PDB entry 8D8L | electron microscopy, 2.60 A resolution | chains I and a of the 35 polymer chains in the assembly

[Chain I]
Protein: 37S ribosomal protein S9, mitochondrial
Organism: Saccharomyces cerevisiae
UniProt: P38120 (RT09_YEAST); residue numbers follow UniProt; this construct covers 1-278
Amino-acid sequence (278 residues; row label = number of the first residue in the row):
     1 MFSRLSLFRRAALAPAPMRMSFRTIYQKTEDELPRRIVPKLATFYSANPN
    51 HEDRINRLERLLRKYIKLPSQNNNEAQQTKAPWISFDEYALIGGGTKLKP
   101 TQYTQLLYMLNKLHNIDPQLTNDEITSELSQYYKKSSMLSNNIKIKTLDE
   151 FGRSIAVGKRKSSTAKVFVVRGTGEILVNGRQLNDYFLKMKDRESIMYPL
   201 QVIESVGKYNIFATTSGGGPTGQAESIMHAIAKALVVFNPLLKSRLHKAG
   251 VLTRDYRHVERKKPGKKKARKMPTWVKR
Not modelled in the structure: 1-34, 72-80, 135-143, 262-278

[Chain a]
Molecule: 15S ribosomal RNA
Organism: Saccharomyces cerevisiae
Sequence (1713 nucleotides; row label = number of the first residue in the row; numbers below 1 keep their minus sign (U-63 is residue -63)):
   -63 UUUUAUAUAAUAAUAAUAAUAUAUAUAUAUAUAUAUUAUUAUAUUAGUUA
   -13 UAUAAUAAGGAAAAGUAAAAAAUUUAUAAGAAUAUGAUGUUGGUUCAGAU
    37 UAAGCGCUAAAUAAGGACAUGACACAUGCGAAUCAUACGUUUAUUAUUGA
    87 UAAGAUAAUAAAUAUGUGGUGUAAACGUGAGUAAUUUUAUUAGGAAUUAA
   137 UGAACUAUAGAAUAAGCUAAAUACUUAAUAUAUUAUUAUAUAAAAAUAAU
   187 UUAUAUAAUAAAAAGGAUAUAUAUAUAAUAUAUAUUUAUCUAUAGUCAAG
   237 CCAAUAAUGGUUUAGGUAGUAGGUUUAUUAAGAGUUAAACCUAGCCAACG
   287 AUCCAUAAUCGAUAAUGAAAGUUAGAACGAUCACGUUGACUCUGAAAUAU
   337 AGUCAAUAUCUAUAAGAUACAGCAGUGAGGAAUAUUGGACAAUGAUCGAA
   387 AGAUUGAUCCAGUUACUUAUUAGGAUGAUAUAUAAAAAUAUUUUAUUUUA
   437 UUUAUAAAUAUUAAAUAUUUAUAAUAAUAAUAAUAAUAAUAUAUAUAUAU
   487 AAAUUGAUUAAAAAUAAAAUCCAUAAAUAAUUAAAAUAAUGAUAUUAAUU
   537 ACCAUAUAUAUUUUUAUAUGGAUAUAUAUAUUAAUAAUAAUAUUAAUUUU
   587 AUUAUUAUUAAUAAUAUAUUUUAAUAGUCCUGACUAAUAUUUGUGCCAGC
   637 AGUCGCGGUAACACAAAGAGGGCGAGCGUUAAUCAUAAUGGUUUAAAGGA
   687 UCCGUAGAAUGAAUUAUAUAUUAUAAUUUAGAGUUAAUAAAAUAUAAUUA
   737 AAGAAUUAUAAUAGUAAAGAUGAAAUAAUAAUAAUAAUUAUAAGACUAAU
   787 AUAUGUGAAAAUAUUAAUUAAAUAUUAACUGACAUUGAGGGAUUAAAACU
   837 AGAGUAGCGAAACGGAUUCGAUACCCGUGUAGUUCUAGUAGUAAACUAUG
   887 AAUACAAUUAUUUAUAAUAUAUAUUAUAUAUAAAUAAUAAAUGAAAAUGA
   937 AAGUAUUCCACCUGAAGAGUACGUUAGCAAUAAUGAAACUCAAAACAAUA
   987 GACGGUUACAGACUUAAGCAGUGGAGCAUGUUAUUUAAUUCGAUAAUCCA
  1037 CGACUAACCUUACCAUAUUUUGAAUAUUAUAAUAAUUAUUAUAAUUAUUA
  1087 UAUUACAGGCGUUACAUUGUUGUCUUUAGUUCGUGCUGCAAAGUUUUAGA
  1137 UUAAGUUCAUAAACGAACAAAACUCCAUAUAUAUAAUUUUAAUUAUAUAU
  1187 AAUUUUAUAUUAUUUAUUAAUAUAAAGAAAGGAAUUAAGACAAAUCAUAA
  1237 UGAUCCUUAUAAUAUGGGUAAUAGACGUGCUAUAAUAAAAUGAUAAUAAA
  1287 AUUAUAUAAAAUAUAUUUAAUUAUAUUUAAUUAAUAAUAUAAAACAUUUU
  1337 AAUUUUUAAUAUAUUUUUUUAUUAUAUAUUAAUAUGAAUUAUAAUCUGAA
  1387 AUUCGAUUAUAUGAAAAAAGAAUUGCUAGUAAUACGUAAAUUAGUAUGUU
  1437 ACGGUGAAUAUUCUAACUGUUUCGCACUAAUCACUCAUCACGCGUUGAAA
  1487 CAUAUUAUUAUCUUAUUAUUUAUAUAAUAUUUUUUAAUAAAUAUUAAUAA
  1537 UUAUUAAUUUAUAUUUAUUUAUAUCAGAAAUAAUAUGAAUUAAUGCGAAG
  1587 UUGAAAUACAGUUACCGUAGGGGAACCUGCGGUGGGCUUAUAAAUAUCUU
  1637 AAAUAUUCUUACA
Not modelled in the structure: -63 to 12, 86-88, 167-171, 211-213, 421-477, 546-549, 564-599, 705-707, 906-910, 1075-1077, 1362-1366, 1529-1535
Metal / ion sites: Mg2+ site 1 near A33 (its only coordinating residue here); Mg2+ site 2: A55, G115; Mg2+ site 3 near A110 (its only coordinating residue here); Mg2+ site 4: G115, A294; Mg2+ site 5: A116, G117, A294; Mg2+ site 6 near A159 (its only coordinating residue here); Mg2+ site 7: U247, A287, U288; Mg2+ site 8 near U256 (its only coordinating residue here); Mg2+ site 9: G259 (shared with 1 residue of chain Q); Mg2+ site 10 near G270 (its only coordinating residue here); Mg2+ site 11: A312, A313; Mg2+ site 12 near A313 (its only coordinating residue here); 32 more Mg2+ sites not listed

[Interface between chain I and chain a]
Pairs across the interface (86):
  Arg63(I) with U1643(a), sugar contact; C1644(a), salt bridge to the phosphate
  Ile66(I) with U1642(a), base contact; U1643(a), sugar contact
  Lys67(I) with U1640(a), salt bridge to the phosphate; U1642(a), hydrogen bond to the base; U1643(a), hydrogen bond to the base
  Thr96(I) with A1152(a), phosphate contact
  Lys97(I) with C1150(a), hydrogen bond to the phosphate; G1151(a), salt bridge to the phosphate
  Lys99(I) with A1145(a), phosphate contact; U1146(a), salt bridge to the phosphate
  Pro100(I) with C1144(a), sugar contact; A1145(a), phosphate contact
  Thr101(I) with C1144(a), phosphate contact; A1145(a), hydrogen bond to the phosphate
  Gln105(I) with U1203(a), hydrogen bond to the base
  Tyr108(I) with U1203(a), stacking on the base
  Val157(I) with U1179(a), sugar contact
  Lys159(I) with A1165(a), phosphate contact; U1180(a), salt bridge to the phosphate
  Arg160(I) with G1415(a), hydrogen bond to the base
  Lys161(I) with G1415(a), base contact; G1440(a), phosphate contact; U1441(a), salt bridge to the phosphate; G1442(a), hydrogen bond to the base
  Ser162(I) with A1284(a), hydrogen bond to the sugar; G1439(a), hydrogen bond to the phosphate; G1440(a), hydrogen bond to the phosphate
  Thr164(I) with U1179(a), phosphate contact; U1180(a), phosphate contact
  Lys166(I) with U1179(a), salt bridge to the phosphate
  Arg181(I) with A1282(a), hydrogen bond to the sugar
  Tyr186(I) with U1283(a), sugar contact
  Leu188(I) with A1330(a), base contact; C1331(a), sugar contact
  Lys189(I) with A1330(a), sugar contact; U1441(a), hydrogen bond to the phosphate
  Lys191(I) with G1442(a), salt bridge to the phosphate
  Thr214(I) with U1179(a), hydrogen bond to the base
  Thr215(I) with U1179(a), base contact
  Ser216(I) with U1179(a), base contact; A1284(a), phosphate contact
  Gly217(I) with A1284(a), hydrogen bond to the phosphate; A1285(a), phosphate contact
  Gly218(I) with U1283(a), hydrogen bond to the sugar; A1284(a), hydrogen bond to the sugar; G1440(a), phosphate contact
  Gly219(I) with U1283(a), sugar contact; G1440(a), hydrogen bond to the phosphate; U1441(a), phosphate contact
  Pro220(I) with U1441(a), phosphate contact
  Thr221(I) with U1441(a), hydrogen bond to the phosphate; G1442(a), hydrogen bond to the phosphate
  Gly222(I) with U1441(a), hydrogen bond to the phosphate
  Gln223(I) with U1283(a), hydrogen bond to the phosphate; A1284(a), phosphate contact
  Lys233(I) with U1166(a), salt bridge to the phosphate
  Lys243(I) with G1213(a), salt bridge to the phosphate; A1214(a), salt bridge to the phosphate
  Ser244(I) with A1211(a), phosphate contact; A1212(a), hydrogen bond to the phosphate
  His247(I) with G1213(a), base contact; A1214(a), phosphate contact; A1215(a), salt bridge to the phosphate
  Lys248(I) with A1210(a), sugar contact; A1211(a), salt bridge to the phosphate
  Leu252(I) with A1214(a), sugar contact
  Thr253(I) with A1214(a), hydrogen bond to the phosphate; A1215(a), hydrogen bond to the phosphate
  Arg254(I) with U1164(a), hydrogen bond to the phosphate; A1165(a), salt bridge to the phosphate; A1214(a), hydrogen bond to the sugar
  Tyr256(I) with A1163(a), hydrogen bond to the base; U1164(a), sugar contact; A1216(a), base contact; G1217(a), hydrogen bond to the base
  Arg257(I) with G1415(a), hydrogen bond to the base
  His258(I) with G1415(a), sugar contact
  Val259(I) with G1415(a), sugar contact; U1416(a), phosphate contact; G1439(a), phosphate contact; G1440(a), phosphate contact
  Glu260(I) with U1416(a), hydrogen bond to the phosphate
  Arg261(I) with A1437(a), sugar contact; C1438(a), salt bridge to the phosphate
Also at the interface, not in a pair above, chain I (48 interface residues in all): Lys64, Thr104
Also at the interface, not in a pair above, chain a (41 interface residues in all): A1329, A1414

[Overview]
The interface between chain I and chain a involves 48 residues on one side and 41 on the other; the contacts
include 30 hydrogen bonds, 15 salt bridges and 1 aromatic stacking contact. Polar contacts include
Lys67(I)-U1642(a), Lys67(I)-U1643(a) and Gln105(I)-U1203(a).
Here chain I is 37S ribosomal protein S9, mitochondrial and chain a is 15S ribosomal RNA, both from
Saccharomyces cerevisiae. Entry 8D8L (Yeast mitochondrial small subunit assembly intermediate (State 3)) was
determined by electron microscopy, deposited together with 8D8J and 8D8K.
